PDB entry 3G2Q | X-ray diffraction, 2.18 A resolution | chains A and B

[Chain A (and B)]
Name: Pcza361.24
From: Amycolatopsis orientalis
Notes: chain B of this document is another copy of the same molecule, construct and numbering; everything in this record applies to it too
UniProtKB: O52805 (O52805_AMYOR); residue numbers follow UniProt; this construct covers 1-280
Sequence (299 residues; row label = number of the first residue in the row; numbers below 1 keep their minus sign (Met-18 is residue -18)):
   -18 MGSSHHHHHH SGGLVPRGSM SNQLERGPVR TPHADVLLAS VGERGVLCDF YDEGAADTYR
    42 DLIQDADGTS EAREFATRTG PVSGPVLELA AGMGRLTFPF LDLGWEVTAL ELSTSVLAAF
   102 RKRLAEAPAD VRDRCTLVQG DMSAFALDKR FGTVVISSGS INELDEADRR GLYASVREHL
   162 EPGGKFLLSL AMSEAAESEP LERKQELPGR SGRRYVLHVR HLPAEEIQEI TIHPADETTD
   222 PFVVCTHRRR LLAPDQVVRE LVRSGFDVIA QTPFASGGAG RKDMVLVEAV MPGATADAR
Disordered / not traced: -18 to 7, 38-46, 62, 187-196, 275-280 (chain B: -18 to 7, 16-28, 33-46, 191-192, 218-224, 274-280)
Construct notes: expression tag (-18 to 0)
Ligand contacts: sinefungin (SFG): Glu69, Ala71, Ala72, Gly73, Arg76, Leu91, Glu92, Leu93, Ser94, Val97, Gly121, Asp122, Met123, Ser124, Ser138, Gly140, Ser141, Glu144, Leu145
What the authors report for this chain:
  - mutagenesis - H228A: abolished catalytic activity on desulfo-A47934
  - catalytic residues: His228
  - catalytic residues: Tyr32 (proposed by the authors, not directly observed)

[Interface between chain A and chain B]
Residue-residue contacts (68; chain A residue first):
  Pro13(A) - Arg201(B)
  His14(A) - Glu183(B)
  His14(A) - His199(B)  hydrogen bond
  Asp146(A) - Glu147(B)
  Arg151(A) - Asp146(B)  salt bridge
  Ser174(A) - His202(B)
  Glu175(A) - Leu182(B)
  Glu175(A) - Arg184(B)
  Val197(A) - Ile213(B)
  Val197(A) - His214(B)  hydrogen bond (backbone-backbone)
  Val197(A) - Ala216(B)  hydrophobic
  Leu198(A) - Ile211(B)  hydrophobic
  Leu198(A) - Thr212(B)
  His199(A) - His14(B)  hydrogen bond
  His199(A) - Glu210(B)
  His199(A) - Ile211(B)
  His199(A) - Thr212(B)  hydrogen bond (backbone-backbone)
  His199(A) - His214(B)
  Val200(A) - Glu210(B)
  Val200(A) - Ile211(B)  hydrophobic
  Arg201(A) - Pro13(B)
  Arg201(A) - Ile208(B)
  Arg201(A) - Gln209(B)
  Arg201(A) - Glu210(B)  salt bridge
  His202(A) - Ser174(B)
  His202(A) - Glu207(B)
  His202(A) - Ile208(B)
  His202(A) - Gln209(B)  hydrogen bond
  His202(A) - Leu232(B)
  Leu203(A) - Glu207(B)
  Leu203(A) - Ile208(B)  hydrogen bond (backbone-backbone)
  Leu203(A) - Glu210(B)
  Leu203(A) - Arg229(B)
  Ala205(A) - Glu206(B)  hydrogen bond (backbone-backbone)
  Glu206(A) - Ala205(B)  hydrogen bond (backbone-backbone)
  Glu206(A) - Glu206(B)  hydrogen bond (backbone-backbone)
  Glu207(A) - His202(B)
  Glu207(A) - Leu203(B)
  Ile208(A) - Arg201(B)
  Ile208(A) - His202(B)
  Ile208(A) - Leu203(B)  hydrogen bond (backbone-backbone)
  Ile208(A) - Arg240(B)
  Gln209(A) - Val200(B)
  Gln209(A) - Arg201(B)
  Gln209(A) - His202(B)  hydrogen bond
  Glu210(A) - His199(B)
  Glu210(A) - Val200(B)
  Glu210(A) - Arg201(B)  salt bridge
  Glu210(A) - Leu203(B)
  Ile211(A) - Leu198(B)  hydrophobic
  Ile211(A) - His199(B)
  Thr212(A) - Val197(B)
  Thr212(A) - Leu198(B)
  Thr212(A) - His199(B)  hydrogen bond (backbone-backbone)
  Ile213(A) - Val197(B)
  Ile213(A) - Leu198(B)  hydrophobic
  His214(A) - Tyr196(B)
  His214(A) - Val197(B)  hydrogen bond (backbone-backbone)
  His214(A) - His199(B)
  Pro215(A) - Arg195(B)
  Ala216(A) - Arg195(B)  hydrogen bond (backbone-backbone)
  Ala216(A) - Tyr196(B)
  Ala216(A) - Val197(B)  hydrophobic
  Thr220(A) - Arg194(B)
  Arg229(A) - Leu203(B)
  Leu232(A) - His202(B)
  Arg240(A) - Ile208(B)
  Arg240(A) - Arg229(B)
Interface residues without a listed pair, chain A (33 interface residues in all): Glu147, Pro204, Gln237, Arg262
Interface residues without a listed pair, chain B (35 interface residues in all): Arg151, Pro204, Gln237

[Overview]
33 residues of chain A and 35 residues of chain B are in contact, with 14 hydrogen bonds and 3 salt bridges.
Among the polar pairs are Arg151(A)-Asp146(B), Arg201(A)-Glu210(B) and His14(A)-His199(B). Ligands of chain A:
sinefungin. The paper reports catalytic residues His228(A) and Tyr32(A); H228A of chain A abolishes catalytic
activity on desulfo-A47934.
Chain A and chain B are both Pcza361.24 (Amycolatopsis orientalis); the structure, Crystal Structure of the
Glycopeptide N-methyltransferase MtfA complexed with sinefungin, was determined by X-ray diffraction (same
publication as 3G2M, 3G2O and 3G2P).
